PDB entry 7WGV | electron microscopy, 3.20 A resolution | chains B and C of the 3 polymer chains in the assembly

Chain B (and C):
Molecule: Spike glycoprotein
Source organism: Severe acute respiratory syndrome coronavirus 2
Notes: chain C of this document is another copy of the same molecule, construct and numbering; everything in this record applies to it too
UniProtKB: P0DTC2 (SPIKE_SARS2); residue numbers follow UniProt; this construct covers 14-676, 681-1211
Chain sequence (1204 residues; numbered 14 to 1221; 4 numbers in that range are skipped by the numbering (no residue carries them; nothing is unmodelled there); the number before each row is that of its first residue):
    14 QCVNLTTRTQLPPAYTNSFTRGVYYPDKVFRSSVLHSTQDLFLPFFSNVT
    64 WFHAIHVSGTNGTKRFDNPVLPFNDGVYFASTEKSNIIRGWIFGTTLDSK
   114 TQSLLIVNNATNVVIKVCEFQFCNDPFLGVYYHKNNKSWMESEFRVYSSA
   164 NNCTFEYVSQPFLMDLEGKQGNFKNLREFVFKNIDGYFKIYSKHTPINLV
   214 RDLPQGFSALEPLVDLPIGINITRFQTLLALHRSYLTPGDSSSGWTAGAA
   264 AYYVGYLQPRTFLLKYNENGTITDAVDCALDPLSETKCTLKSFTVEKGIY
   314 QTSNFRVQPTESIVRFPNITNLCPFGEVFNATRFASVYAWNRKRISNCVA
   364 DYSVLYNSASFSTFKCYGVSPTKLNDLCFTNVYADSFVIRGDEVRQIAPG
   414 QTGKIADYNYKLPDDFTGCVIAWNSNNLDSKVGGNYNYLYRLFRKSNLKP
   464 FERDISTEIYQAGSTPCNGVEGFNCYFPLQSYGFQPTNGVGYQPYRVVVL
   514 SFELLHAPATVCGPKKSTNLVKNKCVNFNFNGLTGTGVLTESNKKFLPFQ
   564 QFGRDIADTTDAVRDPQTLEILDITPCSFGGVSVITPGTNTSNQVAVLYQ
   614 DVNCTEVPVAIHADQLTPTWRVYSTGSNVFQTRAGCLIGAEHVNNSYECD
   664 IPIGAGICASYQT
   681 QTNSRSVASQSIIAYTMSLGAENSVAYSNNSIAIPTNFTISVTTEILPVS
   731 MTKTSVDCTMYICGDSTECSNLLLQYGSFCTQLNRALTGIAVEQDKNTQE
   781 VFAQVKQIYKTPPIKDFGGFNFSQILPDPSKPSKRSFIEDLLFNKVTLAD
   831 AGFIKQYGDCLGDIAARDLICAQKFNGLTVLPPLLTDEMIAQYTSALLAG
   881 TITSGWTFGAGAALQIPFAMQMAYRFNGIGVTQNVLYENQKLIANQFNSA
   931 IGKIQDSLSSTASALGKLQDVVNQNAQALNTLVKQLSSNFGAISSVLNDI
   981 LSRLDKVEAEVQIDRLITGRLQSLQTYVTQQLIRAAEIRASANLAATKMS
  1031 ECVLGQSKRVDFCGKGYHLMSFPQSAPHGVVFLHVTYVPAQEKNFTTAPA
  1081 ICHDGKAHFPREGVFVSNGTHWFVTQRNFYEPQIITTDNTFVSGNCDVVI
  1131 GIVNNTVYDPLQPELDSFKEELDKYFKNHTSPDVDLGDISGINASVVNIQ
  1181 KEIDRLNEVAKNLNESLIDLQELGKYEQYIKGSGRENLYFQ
Unresolved in the structure: 71-76, 619-631, 681-688, 1148-1221
Differences from the reference sequence: expression tag (1212-1221)
Disulfide bonds: Cys-15/Cys-136, Cys-131/Cys-166, Cys-291/Cys-301, Cys-336/Cys-361, Cys-379/Cys-432, Cys-391/Cys-525, Cys-480/Cys-488, Cys-538/Cys-590, Cys-617/Cys-649, Cys-662/Cys-671, Cys-738/Cys-760, Cys-743/Cys-749, Cys-840/Cys-851, Cys-1032/Cys-1043, Cys-1082/Cys-1126
Covalent attachments: N-acetylglucosamine (NAG) linked to Asn-17, Asn-61, Asn-149, Asn-165, Asn-234, Asn-282, Asn-331, Asn-343, Asn-616, Asn-709, Asn-717, Asn-1074, Asn-1098, Asn-1134
Ligand contacts:
  - Bilirubin IX alpha (BLR; 3-[5-[(Z)-(4-ethenyl-3-methyl-5-oxidanylidene-pyrrol-2-ylidene)methyl]-2-[[5-[(Z)-(3-ethenyl-4-methyl-5-oxidanylidene-pyrrol-2-ylidene)methyl]-3-(3-hydroxy-3-oxopropyl)-4-methyl-1H-pyrrol-2-yl]methyl]-4-methyl-1H-pyrrol-3-yl]propanoic acid): Asn-99, Ile-101, Arg-102, Trp-104, Ile-119, Asn-121, Val-126, Met-177, Asn-188, Arg-190, Phe-192, His-207, Leu-226
  - linoleic acid (EIC), molecule 1: Cys-336, Pro-337, Phe-338, Val-341, Phe-342, Ile-358, Ala-363, Tyr-365, Leu-368, Tyr-369, Phe-374, Phe-377, Leu-387, Phe-392, Val-395, Ile-434, Leu-513, Phe-515, Val-524
  - linoleic acid (EIC), molecule 2: Arg-408, Thr-415, Gly-416
  - N-acetylglucosamine (NAG; 2-acetamido-2-deoxy-beta-D-glucopyranose): Tyr-351, Ala-352, Ile-468
From the paper describing this entry:
  - post-translational modification sites: Thr-259, Tyr-636

Interface between chain B and chain C:
Pairs across the interface - 185 pairs, chain B then chain C:
  Lys-41(B) / Phe-562(C)
  Lys-41(B) / Gln-563(C)
  Val-42(B) / Gln-563(C)  hydrogen bond (backbone-side chain)
  Val-42(B) / Phe-565(C)
  Val-42(B) / Arg-567(C)
  Phe-43(B) / Lys-557(C)
  Phe-43(B) / Phe-559(C)  hydrophobic
  Phe-43(B) / Gln-563(C)
  Phe-43(B) / Phe-565(C)  hydrogen bond (backbone-backbone)
  Phe-43(B) / Gly-566(C)
  Phe-43(B) / Arg-567(C)  hydrogen bond (backbone-backbone)
  Val-47(B) / Ile-569(C)  hydrophobic
  Lys-113(B) / Ser-469(C)
  Lys-113(B) / Glu-471(C)
  Gln-115(B) / Ile-468(C)
  Glu-132(B) / Ile-468(C)
  Asp-198(B) / Pro-463(C)
  Asp-198(B) / Phe-464(C)
  Gly-199(B) / Pro-463(C)
  Gly-199(B) / Phe-464(C)
  Tyr-200(B) / Arg-355(C)
  Tyr-200(B) / Tyr-396(C)
  Glu-224(B) / Leu-560(C)
  Glu-224(B) / Phe-562(C)
  Pro-225(B) / Phe-562(C)
  Pro-230(B) / Arg-355(C)
  Pro-230(B) / Tyr-396(C)
  Ile-231(B) / Arg-466(C)
  Gly-232(B) / Phe-464(C)
  Gly-232(B) / Arg-466(C)
  Asn-234(B) / Glu-465(C)
  Tyr-369(B) / Gly-416(C)
  Tyr-369(B) / Lys-417(C)
  Tyr-369(B) / Asp-420(C)
  Tyr-369(B) / Leu-455(C)  hydrophobic
  Asn-370(B) / Leu-455(C)
  Ser-373(B) / Arg-403(C)
  Ser-373(B) / Asp-405(C)  hydrogen bond
  Ser-373(B) / Tyr-505(C)  hydrogen bond
  Phe-374(B) / Asp-405(C)
  Phe-374(B) / Arg-408(C)  hydrogen bond (backbone-side chain)
  Ser-375(B) / Asp-405(C)  hydrogen bond
  Ser-375(B) / Arg-408(C)
  Phe-377(B) / Thr-415(C)
  Pro-384(B) / Thr-415(C)
  Gly-413(B) / Asp-985(C)
  Asp-427(B) / Lys-986(C)  salt bridge
  Val-503(B) / Val-503(C)  hydrophobic
  Asp-737(B) / Asn-317(C)
  Met-740(B) / Asn-317(C)  hydrogen bond
  Met-740(B) / Arg-319(C)
  Met-740(B) / Ser-591(C)
  Gly-744(B) / Arg-319(C)
  Asp-745(B) / Arg-319(C)
  Asp-745(B) / Thr-549(C)
  Leu-754(B) / Gln-52(C)
  Gln-755(B) / Ser-968(C)
  Gln-755(B) / Asn-969(C)
  Tyr-756(B) / Phe-970(C)
  Ser-758(B) / Thr-961(C)
  Ser-758(B) / Gln-965(C)
  Phe-759(B) / Gln-965(C)
  Phe-759(B) / Phe-970(C)  hydrophobic
  Phe-759(B) / Ser-1003(C)
  Gln-762(B) / Gln-965(C)
  Gln-762(B) / Thr-1006(C)
  Arg-765(B) / Gln-957(C)  hydrogen bond
  Arg-765(B) / Thr-961(C)
  Lys-786(B) / Leu-699(C)
  Lys-786(B) / Gly-700(C)
  Lys-786(B) / Ala-701(C)
  Gln-787(B) / Ala-701(C)
  Gln-787(B) / Asn-703(C)  hydrogen bond
  Ile-788(B) / Leu-699(C)
  Ile-788(B) / Ala-701(C)  hydrogen bond (backbone-backbone)
  Ile-788(B) / Glu-702(C)
  Ile-788(B) / Asn-703(C)  hydrogen bond (backbone-backbone)
  Tyr-789(B) / Asn-703(C)
  Lys-790(B) / Glu-702(C)  salt bridge
  Lys-790(B) / Asn-703(C)  hydrogen bond (backbone-backbone)
  Lys-790(B) / Ser-704(C)
  Asp-796(B) / Tyr-707(C)
  Asp-796(B) / Asn-709(C)
  Phe-797(B) / Tyr-707(C)
  Phe-833(B) / Arg-646(C)
  Ile-834(B) / Asp-614(C)
  Ile-834(B) / Val-615(C)
  Lys-835(B) / Phe-592(C)
  Lys-835(B) / Asp-614(C)
  Gln-836(B) / Phe-592(C)
  Gln-836(B) / Asp-614(C)
  Gln-836(B) / Asn-616(C)  hydrogen bond (side chain-backbone)
  Tyr-837(B) / Pro-589(C)  hydrogen bond (side chain-backbone)
  Tyr-837(B) / Cys-590(C)
  Tyr-837(B) / Phe-592(C)  hydrophobic
  Tyr-837(B) / Arg-634(C)
  Ile-844(B) / Thr-553(C)
  Ile-844(B) / Asp-586(C)
  Ile-844(B) / Thr-588(C)
  Arg-847(B) / Arg-567(C)
  Arg-847(B) / Asp-568(C)  salt bridge
  Arg-847(B) / Asp-574(C)  salt bridge
  Lys-854(B) / Phe-592(C)
  Lys-854(B) / Asp-614(C)
  Phe-855(B) / Thr-588(C)
  Phe-855(B) / Pro-589(C)
  Phe-855(B) / Ser-591(C)
  Phe-855(B) / Phe-592(C)  hydrophobic
  Gly-857(B) / Asn-317(C)
  Leu-861(B) / Gln-314(C)
  Pro-862(B) / Ala-647(C)  hydrophobic
  Pro-863(B) / Ala-668(C)  hydrogen bond (backbone-backbone)
  Leu-864(B) / Pro-665(C)  hydrophobic
  Leu-864(B) / Ala-668(C)
  Leu-864(B) / Gly-669(C)  hydrogen bond (backbone-backbone)
  Leu-865(B) / Met-697(C)  hydrophobic
  Thr-866(B) / Arg-646(C)
  Thr-866(B) / Ala-668(C)
  Thr-866(B) / Gly-669(C)
  Met-869(B) / Gly-669(C)
  Met-869(B) / Leu-699(C)  hydrophobic
  Gln-872(B) / Leu-699(C)
  Tyr-873(B) / Leu-699(C)  hydrophobic
  Thr-883(B) / Val-705(C)
  Gly-889(B) / Lys-1045(C)
  Ala-890(B) / Gly-1046(C)
  Ala-893(B) / Glu-1072(C)
  Leu-894(B) / Ala-713(C)
  Leu-894(B) / Pro-715(C)  hydrophobic
  Leu-894(B) / Glu-1072(C)
  Gln-895(B) / Ala-706(C)  hydrogen bond (side chain-backbone)
  Gln-895(B) / Ser-711(C)  hydrogen bond
  Gln-895(B) / Ile-712(C)
  Gln-895(B) / Ala-713(C)  hydrogen bond (backbone-backbone)
  Gln-895(B) / Asn-1074(C)  hydrogen bond
  Ile-896(B) / Tyr-707(C)
  Pro-897(B) / Tyr-707(C)  hydrophobic
  Pro-897(B) / Asn-709(C)
  Phe-898(B) / Tyr-707(C)
  Met-900(B) / Thr-1077(C)
  Met-900(B) / Ala-1078(C)
  Met-900(B) / Pro-1079(C)
  Tyr-904(B) / Val-1094(C)
  Tyr-904(B) / Arg-1107(C)  hydrogen bond
  Gln-913(B) / Pro-1090(C)  hydrogen bond (side chain-backbone)
  Gln-913(B) / Arg-1107(C)
  Asn-914(B) / Ser-1123(C)  hydrogen bond
  Tyr-917(B) / Pro-1079(C)
  Tyr-917(B) / Phe-1089(C)  hydrophobic
  Tyr-917(B) / Val-1128(C)
  Tyr-917(B) / Val-1129(C)  hydrophobic
  Glu-918(B) / Ser-1123(C)
  Lys-964(B) / Ile-569(C)
  Leu-966(B) / Ala-570(C)
  Ser-967(B) / Ala-570(C)
  Ser-967(B) / Asp-571(C)
  Ser-975(B) / Asp-571(C)
  Val-976(B) / Asp-571(C)
  Asn-978(B) / Thr-547(C)
  Asp-979(B) / Leu-518(C)
  Leu-981(B) / Lys-386(C)  hydrogen bond (backbone-side chain)
  Ser-982(B) / Lys-386(C)
  Ser-982(B) / Gly-545(C)
  Ser-982(B) / Thr-547(C)
  Arg-983(B) / Gly-381(C)
  Arg-983(B) / Val-382(C)
  Arg-983(B) / Ser-383(C)  hydrogen bond (backbone-backbone)
  Arg-983(B) / Lys-386(C)
  Arg-983(B) / Leu-517(C)
  Leu-984(B) / Ser-383(C)
  Asp-985(B) / Ser-383(C)  hydrogen bond (backbone-side chain)
  Asp-985(B) / Thr-385(C)
  Glu-988(B) / Ser-383(C)  hydrogen bond
  Asp-994(B) / Gly-971(C)
  Gln-1002(B) / Gln-1002(C)  hydrogen bond
  Gln-1005(B) / Gln-1002(C)  hydrogen bond
  Gln-1005(B) / Thr-1006(C)
  Leu-1012(B) / Gln-1010(C)
  Leu-1012(B) / Ile-1013(C)  hydrophobic
  Arg-1019(B) / Glu-1017(C)  salt bridge
  Ser-1030(B) / Val-1040(C)
  Glu-1031(B) / Arg-1039(C)  salt bridge
  Glu-1031(B) / Val-1040(C)
  Leu-1034(B) / Val-1040(C)
  Arg-1039(B) / Arg-1039(C)
Other interface residues (no listed pair), chain B (127 interface residues in all): Asn-165, Thr-167, Tyr-365, Ser-366, Thr-385, Ser-746, Asn-751, Thr-761, Gln-779, Gln-784, Pro-793, Ile-794, Cys-840, Leu-841, Ala-845, Thr-859, Trp-886, Gly-891, Ala-892, Asn-907, Val-963, Thr-1009, Thr-1027, Gly-1035, Glu-1111, Leu-1141, Glu-1144
Other interface residues (no listed pair), chain C (143 interface residues in all): Thr-302, Ser-316, Leu-390, Gly-413, Gln-414, Tyr-421, Pro-426, Asp-428, Phe-456, Ser-514, His-519, Ala-520, Leu-546, Gly-548, Val-551, Glu-554, Lys-558, Gln-564, Thr-572, Gln-613, Gly-648, Gly-667, Cys-671, Thr-696, Asn-710, Val-987, Thr-1009, Asp-1041, Tyr-1047, Val-1068, Pro-1069, Gly-1093, Phe-1121, Leu-1141, Gln-1142

In short:
127 residues of chain B and 143 residues of chain C are in contact; the contacts include 30 hydrogen bonds and
6 salt bridges. Among the polar pairs are Asp-427(B)/Lys-986(C), Lys-790(B)/Glu-702(C) and
Arg-847(B)/Asp-568(C). Chain B binds N-acetylglucosamine, linoleic acid and Bilirubin IX alpha. From the
paper: modification sites Thr-259(B) and Tyr-636(B).
Chain B and chain C are both Spike glycoprotein (Severe acute respiratory syndrome coronavirus 2); the
structure, SARS-CoV-2 spike glycoprotein trimer in closed state, was determined by electron microscopy,
deposited together with 7WGX, 7WGY and 7WGZ.
